8DY9 - chains H and O of the 13 polymer chains in the assembly; structure by electron microscopy, 3.12 A resolution.

[Chain H]
Molecule: Transcriptional regulator WhiB
From: Streptomyces venezuelae
UniProt: A0A5P2AC98 (A0A5P2AC98_STRVZ); residue numbers follow UniProt; this construct covers 1-87
Chain sequence (87 residues; each row starts with the number of its first residue):
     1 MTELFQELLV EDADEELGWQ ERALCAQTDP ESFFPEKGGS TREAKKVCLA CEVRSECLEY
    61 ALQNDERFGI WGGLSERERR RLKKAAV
Disordered / not traced: 1-10, 86-87
Bound ions: 4Fe-4S cluster Fe: Cys25, Cys48, Cys51, Cys57
Residues lining bound ligands: 4Fe-4S cluster (SF4): Trp19, Ala23, Leu24, Cys25, Phe33, Val47, Cys48, Cys51, Val53, Arg54, Cys57, Ile70, Trp71, Gly72, Gly73
Reported in the primary citation:
  - binding site for the 49-nt DNA strand: Lys37 to Lys45, Arg67, Arg80
  - binding site for the 49-nt DNA strand (chain O): Lys37 to Lys45, Ser75, Arg77, Glu78

[Chain O]
Molecule: 49-nt DNA strand
Sequence (49 nucleotides; each row starts with the number of its first residue):
     1 GTGATATCAG CCAGATCGTG CGACACACCG GGCCAATTGG CTTGACACC
Disordered / not traced: 1-10, 49

[Interface between chain H and chain O]
Contacting residue pairs - 9 pairs, chain H then chain O:
  Pro35(H) - DG39(O)  phosphate contact
  Lys37(H) - DG39(O)  sugar contact
  Thr41(H) - DT38(O)  hydrogen bond to the phosphate
  Ser75(H) - DT38(O)  hydrogen bond to the phosphate
  Glu76(H) - DT38(O)  phosphate contact
  Glu76(H) - DG39(O)  phosphate contact
  Arg77(H) - DT37(O)  phosphate contact
  Arg77(H) - DT38(O)  base contact
  Glu78(H) - DT37(O)  phosphate contact
Other interface residues (no listed pair), chain H (10 interface residues in all): Glu36, Gly38, Gly39
Other interface residues (no listed pair), chain O (4 interface residues in all): DA36

[Overview]
10 residues of chain H face 4 of chain O across their interface; the contacts include 2 hydrogen bonds. Among
the polar pairs are Thr41(H)-DT38(O) and Ser75(H)-DT38(O). The paper reports a binding site for the 49-nt DNA
strand (chain O) at Lys37(H), Ser75(H) and Arg77(H) among others; a binding site for the 49-nt DNA strand at
Lys37(H), Arg67(H) and Arg80(H).
Here chain H is Transcriptional regulator WhiB (Streptomyces venezuelae) and chain O is a 49-nt DNA strand.
Entry 8DY9 (Streptomyces venezuelae RNAP unconstrained open promoter complex with WhiA and WhiB transcription
factors) was determined by electron microscopy together with 8DY7 from the same study.
